Entry 7TXP (X-ray diffraction, 1.45 A resolution); this record covers chain A.

Chain A:
Protein: VioB
From: Acinetobacter baumannii
Reference sequence: A0A334FGR6 (A0A334FGR6_ACIBA); numbering as in UniProt (aligned over 1-209)
Chain sequence (217 residues; each row starts with the number of its first residue):
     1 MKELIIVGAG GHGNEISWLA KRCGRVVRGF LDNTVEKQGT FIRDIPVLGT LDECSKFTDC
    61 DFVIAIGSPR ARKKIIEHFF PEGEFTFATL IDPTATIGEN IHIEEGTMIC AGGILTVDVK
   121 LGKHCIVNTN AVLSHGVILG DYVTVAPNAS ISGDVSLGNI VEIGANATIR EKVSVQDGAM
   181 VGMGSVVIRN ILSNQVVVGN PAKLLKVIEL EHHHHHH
Not modelled in the structure: 210-217
Sequence notes: expression tag (210-217)
Bound ions: Na+ site 1 near Asn130 (its only coordinating residue here); Na+ site 2 near Asn166 (its only coordinating residue here)
Residues lining bound ligands: dTDP-4-amino-4,6-dideoxyglucose (0FX): Gly8, Ala9, Gly10, Gly11, His12, Gly13, Asp32, Asn33, Thr34, Lys37, Leu51, Ala65, Ile66, Gly67, Ser68, Ala71, Lys74, Ile75, Asn128, His135, Gly153, Glu171, Lys172
What the authors report for this chain:
  - binding site for dTDP-4-amino-4,6-dideoxyglucose: Gly8, Gly11, Asp32, Asn33, Lys37, Ile66, Gly67, Lys74, His135
  - contacts within the chain: Ile66-Arg72, Gly67-Arg72, Ala88-Gly106 (backbone contact), Phe87-Gly106

Summary:
Ligands of chain A: dTDP-4-amino-4,6-dideoxyglucose. The paper reports a binding site for
dTDP-4-amino-4,6-dideoxyglucose at Gly8, Gly11 and Asp32 among others; contacts within the chain involving
Arg72, Ile66 and Gly67 among others.
Chain A is VioB (Acinetobacter baumannii); the structure, X-ray structure of the VioB N-acetyltransferase from
Acinetobacter baumannii in complex with TDP-4-amino-4,6-dideoxy-D-glucose, was determined by X-ray diffraction
together with 7TXQ and 7TXS from the same study.
